8BD4 - chains F and G of the 12 polymer chains in the assembly; structure by electron microscopy, 3.44 A resolution.

== Chain F (and G) ==
Molecule: TnsC
Organism: Scytonema hofmannii
Notes: chain G of this document is another copy of the same molecule, construct and numbering; everything in this record applies to it too
Reference sequence: A0A8J0PCL3 (A0A8J0PCL3_9CYAN); numbering as in UniProt (aligned over 1-276)
Amino-acid sequence (276 residues; row label = number of the first residue in the row):
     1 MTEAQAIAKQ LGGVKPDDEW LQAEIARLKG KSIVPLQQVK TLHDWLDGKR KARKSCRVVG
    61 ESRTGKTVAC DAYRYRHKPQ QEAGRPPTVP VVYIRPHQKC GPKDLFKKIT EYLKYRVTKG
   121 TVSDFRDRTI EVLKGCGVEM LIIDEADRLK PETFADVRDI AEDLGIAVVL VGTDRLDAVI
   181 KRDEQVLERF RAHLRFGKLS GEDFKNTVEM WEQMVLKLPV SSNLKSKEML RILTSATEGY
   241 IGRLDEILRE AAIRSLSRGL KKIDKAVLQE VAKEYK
Unresolved in the structure: 1-16
Ion coordination: Mg2+: T67 (together with ATP)
Residues lining bound ligands:
  - ATP (adenosine-5'-triphosphate), molecule 1: K31, S32, I33, V34, V39, E61, S62, R63, T64, G65, K66, T67, V68, E145, T173, W211, I241, G242, D245
  - ATP, molecule 2: E162, Q185, R189

== How chain F and chain G interact ==
Pairs across the interface (48; chain F residue first):
  I25(F) with K51(G)
  K29(F) with A52(G); R53(G)
  S62(F) with E184(G); Q185(G); E188(G)
  R63(F) with E184(G), hydrogen bond (side chain-backbone); Q185(G), hydrogen bond (side chain-backbone); V186(G), hydrogen bond (side chain-backbone); L187(G), hydrogen bond (side chain-backbone); E188(G), salt bridge; R189(G); R191(G)
  R95(F) with D159(G), salt bridge; D163(G), salt bridge
  Q98(F) with P151(G), hydrogen bond (side chain-backbone); E152(G), hydrogen bond (side chain-backbone); T153(G), hydrogen bond (side chain-backbone); F154(G); A155(G); D156(G)
  K99(F) with E152(G), salt bridge
  K107(F) with S123(G)
  E145(F) with R158(G), salt bridge; Q185(G)
  D147(F) with Q185(G)
  R148(F) with A155(G), hydrogen bond (side chain-backbone); R158(G); D159(G), salt bridge
  T173(F) with E184(G); Q185(G), hydrogen bond
  R175(F) with D183(G), salt bridge; E184(G), salt bridge; Q185(G), hydrogen bond
  Y240(F) with E188(G)
  R243(F) with E188(G), salt bridge; R191(G)
  E246(F) with R189(G)
  E250(F) with K49(G), salt bridge
  I253(F) with A52(G), hydrophobic
  R254(F) with W45(G)
  E274(F) with W45(G); K49(G), salt bridge; A192(G); H193(G)
  Y275(F) with K54(G); R191(G); A192(G)
Other interface residues (no listed pair), chain F (25 interface residues in all): H97, D104, K108, D174
Other interface residues (no listed pair), chain G (28 interface residues in all): R126, F190

== Overview ==
25 residues of chain F and 28 residues of chain G are in contact, with 10 hydrogen bonds and 11 salt bridges.
Among the polar pairs are R63(F)-E188(G), R95(F)-D159(G) and R95(F)-D163(G). Chain F binds ATP.
Chain F and chain G are both TnsC (Scytonema hofmannii); the structure, TniQ-capped Tns-ATP-dsDNA complex, was
determined by electron microscopy, deposited together with 8BD5 and 8BD6.
